4A3C - chains A and E of the 15 polymer chains in the assembly; structure by X-ray diffraction, 3.50 A resolution.

Chain A:
Name: DNA-directed RNA polymerase II subunit RPB1
Source organism: Saccharomyces cerevisiae
Notes: EC 2.7.7.6
UniProtKB: P04050 (RPB1_YEAST); numbering as in UniProt (aligned over 1-1732)
Sequence (1732 residues; row label = number of the first residue in the row):
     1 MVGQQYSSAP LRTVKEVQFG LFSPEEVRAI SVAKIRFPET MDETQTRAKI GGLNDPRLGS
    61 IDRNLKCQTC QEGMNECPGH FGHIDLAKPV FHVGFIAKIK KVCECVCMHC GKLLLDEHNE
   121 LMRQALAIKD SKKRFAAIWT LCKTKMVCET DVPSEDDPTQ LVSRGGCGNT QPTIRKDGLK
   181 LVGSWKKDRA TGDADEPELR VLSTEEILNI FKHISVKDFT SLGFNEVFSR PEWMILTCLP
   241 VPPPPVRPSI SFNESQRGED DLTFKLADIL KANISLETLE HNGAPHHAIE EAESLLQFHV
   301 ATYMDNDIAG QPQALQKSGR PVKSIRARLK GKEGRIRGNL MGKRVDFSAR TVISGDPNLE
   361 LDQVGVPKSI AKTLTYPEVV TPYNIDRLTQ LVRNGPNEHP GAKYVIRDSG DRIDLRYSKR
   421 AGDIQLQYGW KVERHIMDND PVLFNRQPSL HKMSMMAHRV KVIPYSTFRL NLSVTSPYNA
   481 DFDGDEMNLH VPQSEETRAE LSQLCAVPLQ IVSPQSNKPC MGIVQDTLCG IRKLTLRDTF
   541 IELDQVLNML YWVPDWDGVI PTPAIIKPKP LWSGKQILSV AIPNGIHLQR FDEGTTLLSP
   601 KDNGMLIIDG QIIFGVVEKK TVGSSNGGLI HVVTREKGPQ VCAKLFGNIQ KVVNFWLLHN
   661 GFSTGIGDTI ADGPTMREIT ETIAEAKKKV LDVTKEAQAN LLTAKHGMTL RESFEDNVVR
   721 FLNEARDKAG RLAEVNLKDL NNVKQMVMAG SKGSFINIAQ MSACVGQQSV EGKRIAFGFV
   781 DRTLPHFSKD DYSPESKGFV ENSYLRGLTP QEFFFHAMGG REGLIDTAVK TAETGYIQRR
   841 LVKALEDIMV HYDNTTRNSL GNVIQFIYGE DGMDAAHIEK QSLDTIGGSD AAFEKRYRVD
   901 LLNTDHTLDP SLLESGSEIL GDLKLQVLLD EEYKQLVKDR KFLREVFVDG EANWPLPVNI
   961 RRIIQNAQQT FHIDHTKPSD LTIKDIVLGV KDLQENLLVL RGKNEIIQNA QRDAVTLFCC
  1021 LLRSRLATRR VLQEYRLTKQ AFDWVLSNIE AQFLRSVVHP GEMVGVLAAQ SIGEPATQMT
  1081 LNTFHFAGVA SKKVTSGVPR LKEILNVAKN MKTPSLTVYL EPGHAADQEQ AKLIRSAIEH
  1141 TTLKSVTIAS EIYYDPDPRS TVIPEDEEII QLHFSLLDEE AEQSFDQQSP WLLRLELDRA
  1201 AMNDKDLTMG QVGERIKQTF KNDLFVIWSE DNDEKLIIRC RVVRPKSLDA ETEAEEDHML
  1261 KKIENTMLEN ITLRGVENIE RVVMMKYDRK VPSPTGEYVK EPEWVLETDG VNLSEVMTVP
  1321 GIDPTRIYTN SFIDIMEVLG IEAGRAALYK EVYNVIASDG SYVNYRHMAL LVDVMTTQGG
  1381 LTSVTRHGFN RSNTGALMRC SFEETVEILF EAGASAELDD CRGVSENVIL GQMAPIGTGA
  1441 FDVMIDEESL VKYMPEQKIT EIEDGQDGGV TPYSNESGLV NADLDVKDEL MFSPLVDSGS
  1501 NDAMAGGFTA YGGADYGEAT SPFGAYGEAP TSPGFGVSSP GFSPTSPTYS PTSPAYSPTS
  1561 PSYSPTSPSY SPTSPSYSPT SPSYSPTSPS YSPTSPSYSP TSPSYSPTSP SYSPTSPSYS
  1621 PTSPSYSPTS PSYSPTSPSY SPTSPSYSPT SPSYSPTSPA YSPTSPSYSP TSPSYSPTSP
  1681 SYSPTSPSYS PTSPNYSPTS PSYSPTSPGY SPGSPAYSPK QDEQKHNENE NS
Disordered / not traced: 1-2, 1081-1091, 1177-1186, 1244-1253, 1456-1732
Bound ions: Zn2+ site 1: Cys67, Cys70, Cys77, His80; Zn2+ site 2: Cys107, Cys110, Cys148, Cys167; Mg2+: Asp481, Asp483, Asp485 (shared with 1 residue of chain P)
From the paper describing this entry:
  - mutagenesis - Q1078N, Q1078S: abolished growth (citing earlier work)

Chain E:
Name: DNA-directed RNA polymerases I, II, and III subunit rpabc 1
Source organism: Saccharomyces cerevisiae
UniProtKB: P20434 (RPAB1_YEAST); numbering as in UniProt (aligned over 1-215)
Sequence (215 residues; row label = number of the first residue in the row):
     1 MDQENERNIS RLWRAFRTVK EMVKDRGYFI TQEEVELPLE DFKAKYCDSM GRPQRKMMSF
    61 QANPTEESIS KFPDMGSLWV EFCDEPSVGV KTMKTFVIHI QEKNFQTGIF VYQNNITPSA
   121 MKLVPSIPPA TIETFNEAAL VVNITHHELV PKHIRLSSDE KRELLKRYRL KESQLPRIQR
   181 ADPVALYLGL KRGEVVKIIR KSETSGRYAS YRICM
Disordered / not traced: 1

Chain A / chain E interface:
Pairs across the interface (93; chain A residue first):
  Arg857(A) - Tyr168(E)  hydrogen bond (side chain-backbone)
  Arg857(A) - Leu170(E)
  Arg857(A) - Gln174(E)
  Leu860(A) - Gln174(E)  hydrogen bond (backbone-side chain)
  Gly861(A) - Gln174(E)
  Asn862(A) - Ser173(E)  hydrogen bond
  Asn862(A) - Gln174(E)
  Val863(A) - Leu170(E)  hydrophobic
  Val863(A) - Gln174(E)  hydrogen bond (backbone-backbone)
  Val863(A) - Pro176(E)
  Gln865(A) - Tyr208(E)
  Phe866(A) - Tyr168(E)  hydrophobic
  Phe866(A) - Tyr208(E)  hydrogen bond (backbone-side chain)
  Phe866(A) - Ser210(E)
  Phe866(A) - Tyr211(E)  hydrophobic
  Gly869(A) - Thr204(E)  hydrogen bond (backbone-side chain)
  Glu870(A) - Arg200(E)  salt bridge
  Glu870(A) - Ser202(E)  hydrogen bond
  Glu870(A) - Thr204(E)
  Glu870(A) - Ser205(E)  hydrogen bond (backbone-side chain)
  Glu870(A) - Tyr208(E)
  Asp871(A) - Thr204(E)  hydrogen bond
  Asp871(A) - Ser205(E)
  Phe942(A) - Lys201(E)
  Phe942(A) - Gly206(E)
  Phe942(A) - Arg207(E)
  Glu945(A) - Lys201(E)  salt bridge
  Val946(A) - Lys201(E)
  Val946(A) - Ser202(E)
  Val946(A) - Gly206(E)
  Phe947(A) - Glu203(E)
  Trp954(A) - Glu203(E)
  Asn1004(A) - Arg167(E)
  Ile1006(A) - Glu163(E)
  Ile1006(A) - Leu164(E)  hydrophobic
  Ile1006(A) - Arg167(E)
  Ile1006(A) - Tyr168(E)  hydrophobic
  Ile1007(A) - Arg167(E)
  Ile1007(A) - Tyr168(E)
  Ala1010(A) - Tyr168(E)
  Asp1013(A) - Ser205(E)
  Asp1013(A) - Arg207(E)
  Ala1014(A) - Ser205(E)
  Thr1016(A) - Ser205(E)
  Thr1016(A) - Arg207(E)  hydrogen bond
  Leu1017(A) - Glu203(E)
  Leu1017(A) - Thr204(E)
  Leu1017(A) - Ser205(E)  hydrogen bond (backbone-backbone)
  Leu1017(A) - Gly206(E)
  Met1317(A) - Val142(E)
  Thr1318(A) - Arg11(E)  hydrogen bond
  Thr1318(A) - Arg14(E)  hydrogen bond (backbone-side chain)
  Thr1318(A) - Ala138(E)
  Thr1318(A) - Val141(E)
  Thr1318(A) - Val142(E)
  Pro1324(A) - Val142(E)  hydrophobic
  Pro1324(A) - His147(E)
  Thr1325(A) - His146(E)  hydrogen bond (side chain-backbone)
  Thr1325(A) - His147(E)
  Thr1325(A) - Glu148(E)  hydrogen bond (backbone-backbone)
  Arg1326(A) - His147(E)
  Arg1326(A) - Glu148(E)  salt bridge
  Ile1327(A) - His147(E)  hydrogen bond (backbone-side chain)
  Glu1337(A) - Pro183(E)
  Val1338(A) - Ile144(E)
  Val1338(A) - Pro183(E)
  Leu1339(A) - Ile144(E)  hydrophobic
  Leu1339(A) - His147(E)
  Leu1339(A) - Val150(E)
  Leu1339(A) - Val184(E)
  Gly1340(A) - Asp182(E)
  Gly1340(A) - Pro183(E)
  Ile1341(A) - Asp182(E)  hydrogen bond (backbone-side chain)
  Ile1341(A) - Arg212(E)
  Glu1342(A) - Pro151(E)
  Glu1342(A) - His153(E)
  Glu1342(A) - Ile198(E)
  Glu1342(A) - Arg200(E)  salt bridge
  Glu1342(A) - Arg212(E)  salt bridge
  Ala1343(A) - Leu149(E)
  Arg1345(A) - Arg200(E)
  Ala1346(A) - Leu149(E)  hydrophobic
  Tyr1349(A) - Glu203(E)
  Tyr1365(A) - Glu203(E)
  Tyr1365(A) - Thr204(E)
  Arg1366(A) - Thr204(E)
  Thr1376(A) - Arg212(E)  hydrogen bond (backbone-side chain)
  Thr1377(A) - Pro176(E)
  Thr1377(A) - Arg177(E)  hydrogen bond (backbone-backbone)
  Thr1377(A) - Arg212(E)
  Gln1378(A) - Arg177(E)  hydrogen bond
  Gly1379(A) - Arg177(E)
  Gly1379(A) - Gln179(E)
Other interface residues (no listed pair), chain A (55 interface residues in all): Asp853, Thr855, Ile867, Leu956, Lys1003, Val1015, Tyr1328, Ile1335, Met1336, Asp1373
Other interface residues (no listed pair), chain E (42 interface residues in all): Arg169, Leu175, Ala209

In short:
55 residues of chain A face 42 of chain E across their interface, with 20 hydrogen bonds and 5 salt bridges.
Polar contacts include Glu870(A)-Arg200(E), Glu945(A)-Lys201(E) and Arg1326(A)-Glu148(E). Cys67(A), Cys70(A),
Cys77(A) and His80(A) coordinate Zn2+ site 1. The paper reports that Q1078N and Q1078S of chain A abolish
growth.
Here chain A is DNA-directed RNA polymerase II subunit RPB1 and chain E is DNA-directed RNA polymerases I, II,
and III subunit rpabc 1, both from Saccharomyces cerevisiae. Entry 4A3C (RNA Polymerase II initial
transcribing complex with a 5nt DNA-RNA hybrid) was determined by X-ray diffraction (same publication as 4A3B,
4A3D, 4A3E, 4A3F, 4A3G, 4A3I and 4 further entries).
